Entry 9C8B (X-ray diffraction, 1.52 A resolution); this record covers chains A and B.

# Chain A (and B)
Protein: Bifunctional protein PutA
From: Sinorhizobium meliloti
Notes: EC 1.5.5.2, 1.2.1.88; fragment: proline dehydrogenase domain; chain B of this document is another copy of the same molecule, construct and numbering; everything in this record applies to it too
Reference sequence: F7X6I3 (F7X6I3_SINMM); the construct has insertions or renumbered stretches relative to UniProt, so the offset changes along the chain: 26-78 = UniProt 26-78; 181-185 = UniProt 79-83; 190-522 = UniProt 190-522
Chain sequence (396 residues; row label = number of the first residue in the row; note: 102 numbers in that range are skipped by the numbering (no residue carries them; nothing is unmodelled there)):
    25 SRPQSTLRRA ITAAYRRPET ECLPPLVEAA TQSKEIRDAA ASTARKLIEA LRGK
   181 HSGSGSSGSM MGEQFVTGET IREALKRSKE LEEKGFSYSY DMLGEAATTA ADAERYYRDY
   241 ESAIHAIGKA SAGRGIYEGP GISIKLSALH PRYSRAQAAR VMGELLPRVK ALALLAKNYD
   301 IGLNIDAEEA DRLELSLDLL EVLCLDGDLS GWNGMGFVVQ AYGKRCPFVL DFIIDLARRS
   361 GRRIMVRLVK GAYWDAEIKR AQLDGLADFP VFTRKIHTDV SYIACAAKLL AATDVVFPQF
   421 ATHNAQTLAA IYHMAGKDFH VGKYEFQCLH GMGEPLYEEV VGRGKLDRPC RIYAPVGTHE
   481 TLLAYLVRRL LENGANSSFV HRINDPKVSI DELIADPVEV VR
Unresolved in the structure: 25-27, 181-191, 522 (chain B: 25, 181-192)
Differences from the reference sequence: expression tag (25); linker (186-189)
Residues lining bound ligands: propanal / FAD / dihydroflavine-adenine dinucleotide: Lys265, Asp306, Ala307, Val338, Gln340, Tyr342, Arg367, Val369, Lys370, Gly371, Ala372, Tyr373, Trp374, Phe392, Thr393, Arg394, Lys395, Thr398, Asp399, Ala421, Thr422, His423, Asn424, Gln447, Cys448, Leu449, Tyr473, Arg488, Arg489, Glu492, Ser497, Ser498, Phe499

# Chain A / chain B interface
Pairs across the interface - 9 pairs, chain A then chain B:
  His479(A) - Asn496(B)
  Leu483(A) - Leu490(B)
  Leu483(A) - Gly494(B)
  Leu486(A) - Leu490(B)
  Val487(A) - Leu490(B)  hydrophobic
  Val487(A) - Leu491(B)  hydrophobic
  Leu490(A) - Leu486(B)
  Leu490(A) - Leu490(B)  hydrophobic
  Leu491(A) - Val487(B)  hydrophobic
Interface residues without a listed pair, chain A (9 interface residues in all): Thr228, Gln382, Glu480
Interface residues without a listed pair, chain B (10 interface residues in all): Thr228, Gln382, Ala495, His501

# Summary
9 residues of chain A and 10 residues of chain B are in contact. Chain A binds propanal / FAD /
dihydroflavine-adenine dinucleotide.
Both chains are Bifunctional protein PutA (Sinorhizobium meliloti). Entry 9C8B (Minimal PutA proline
dehydrogenase domain (design #2) with the FAD N5 modified with propanal resulting from ...) was determined by
X-ray diffraction, deposited together with 8UPZ, 8UQ0, 8UQ1, 9C8A and 9C8C.
